Entry 6UIG (X-ray diffraction, 3.20 A resolution); this record covers chains G and H of the 3 polymer chains in the assembly.

[Chain G]
Name: Hemagglutinin
Source organism: Influenza A virus
Reference sequence: A0A4Y5QYN9 (A0A4Y5QYN9_9INFA); residues 1-302 here correspond to UniProt positions 19-320 (UniProt number = residue number + 18)
Sequence (308 residues; each row starts with the number of its first residue):
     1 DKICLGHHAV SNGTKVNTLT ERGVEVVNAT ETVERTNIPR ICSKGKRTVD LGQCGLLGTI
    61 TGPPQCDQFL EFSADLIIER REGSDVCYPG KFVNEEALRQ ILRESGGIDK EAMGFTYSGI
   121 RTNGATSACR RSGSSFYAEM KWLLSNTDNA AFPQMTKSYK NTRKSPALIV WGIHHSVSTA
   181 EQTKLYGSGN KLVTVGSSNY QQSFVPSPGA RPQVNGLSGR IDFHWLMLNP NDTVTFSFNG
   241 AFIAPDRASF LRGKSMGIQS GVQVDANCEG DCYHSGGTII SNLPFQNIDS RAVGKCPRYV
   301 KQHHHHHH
Disordered / not traced: 1-31, 301-308
Construct notes: expression tag (303-308)
Cystine bridges: Cys-54/Cys-66, Cys-87/Cys-129, Cys-272/Cys-296
Covalently attached groups: N-acetylglucosamine (NAG) linked to Asn-231

[Chain H]
Name: H7.200 Fab heavy chain
Source organism: Homo sapiens
Notes: antibody fragment or engineered binder
Sequence (227 residues; numbered 1 to 226 plus 1 insertion-coded residue; the number before each row is that of its first residue):
     1 QVQLVESGPG LVKPSQTLSL TCTVSGGSIN SSHSFWSWIR QPAGKGLEWI GRIY
   54A S
    55 TGNSNYNPSL KSRVTISLDT SKNQFSLKLS SVTAADTAVY YCARESLWNP DYYYYMDVWG
   115 KGTLVTVSSA SFKGPSVFPL APSSKSTSGG TAALGCLVKD YFPEPVTVSW NSGALTSGVH
   175 TFPAVLQSSG LYSLSSVVTV PSSSLGTQTY ICNVNHKPSN TKVDKKVEPK SC
Disordered / not traced: 138-142, 222-226
Cystine bridges: Cys-22/Cys-96, Cys-150/Cys-206

[Chain G / chain H interface]
Contacting residue pairs (30; chain G residue first):
  Lys-91(G) / Asp-105(H)  salt bridge
  Val-93(G) / Tyr-106(H)  hydrophobic
  Gln-154(G) / Asn-57(H)
  His-175(G) / Tyr-106(H)  hydrogen bond
  Asn-190(G) / Asn-30(H)  hydrogen bond (side chain-backbone)
  Asn-190(G) / Ser-32(H)
  Asn-190(G) / Tyr-54(H)
  Asn-190(G) / Ser-54A(H)  hydrogen bond
  Asn-190(G) / Thr-55(H)
  Lys-191(G) / Tyr-54(H)
  Leu-192(G) / Phe-35(H)  hydrophobic
  Leu-192(G) / Tyr-54(H)  hydrophobic
  Leu-192(G) / Asn-57(H)
  Gln-201(G) / Asn-59(H)
  Gln-202(G) / Arg-52(H)  hydrogen bond
  Gln-202(G) / Tyr-108(H)
  Ser-203(G) / Phe-35(H)
  Ser-203(G) / Arg-52(H)
  Ser-203(G) / Asn-59(H)
  Ser-203(G) / Tyr-108(H)  hydrogen bond (backbone-side chain)
  Phe-204(G) / Tyr-106(H)  hydrophobic
  Phe-204(G) / Tyr-108(H)
  Val-205(G) / Ser-32(H)
  Val-205(G) / His-33(H)
  Val-205(G) / Tyr-54(H)
  Val-205(G) / Leu-101(H)  hydrophobic
  Pro-206(G) / His-33(H)
  Ser-207(G) / His-33(H)  hydrogen bond
  Asp-222(G) / Tyr-106(H)  hydrogen bond
  His-224(G) / Tyr-106(H)
Also at the interface, not in a pair above, chain G (17 interface residues in all): Ile-173
Also at the interface, not in a pair above, chain H (16 interface residues in all): Ser-31, Pro-104

[In short]
17 residues of chain G and 16 residues of chain H are in contact, with 7 hydrogen bonds and 1 salt bridge.
Polar pairs include Lys-91(G)/Asp-105(H), His-175(G)/Tyr-106(H) and Asn-190(G)/Asn-30(H). N-acetylglucosamine
is covalently linked to Asn-231(G).
Here chain G is Hemagglutinin (Influenza A virus) and chain H is H7.200 Fab heavy chain (Homo sapiens). Entry
6UIG (Crystal structure of human monoclonal antibody H7.200 in complex with H7N9 hemagglutinin HA1) was
determined by X-ray diffraction.
